5UM8 - chains L and H of the 6 polymer chains in the assembly; structure by X-ray diffraction, 3.94 A resolution.

[Chain L]
Name: Fab PGT124 light chain
Source organism: Homo sapiens
Notes: antibody fragment or engineered binder
Chain sequence (214 residues; numbered 6 to 213 plus 6 insertion-coded residues; the number before each row is that of its first residue; a row labelled like 67A-67C holds insertion residues (67A, then the next letters in order)):
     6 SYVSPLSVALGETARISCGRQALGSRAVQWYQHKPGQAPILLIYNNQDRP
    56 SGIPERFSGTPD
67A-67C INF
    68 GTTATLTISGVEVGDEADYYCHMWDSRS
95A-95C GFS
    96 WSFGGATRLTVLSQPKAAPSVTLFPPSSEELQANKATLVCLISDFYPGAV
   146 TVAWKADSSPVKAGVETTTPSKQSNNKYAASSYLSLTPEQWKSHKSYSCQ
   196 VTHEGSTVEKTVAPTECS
Unresolved in the structure: 211-213
Disulfide bonds: Cys23-Cys88, Cys135-Cys194

[Chain H]
Name: Fab PGT124 heavy chain
Source organism: Homo sapiens
Notes: antibody fragment or engineered binder
Chain sequence (236 residues; numbered 1 to 215 plus 21 insertion-coded residues; the number before each row is that of its first residue; a row labelled like 82A-82C holds insertion residues (82A, then the next letters in order)):
     1 QVQLQESGPGLVRPSETLSVTCIVSGGSISNYYWTWIRQSPGKGLEWIGY
    51 ISDRETTTYNPSLNSRAVISRDTSKNQLSLQL
82A-82C RSV
    83 TTADTAIYFCATARRGQR
100A-100R IYGVVSFGEFFYYYYMDV
   101 WGKGTAVTVSSASTKGPSVFPLAPSSKSTSGGTAALGCLVKDYFPEPVTV
   151 SWNSGALTSGVHTFPAVLQSSGLYSLSSVVTVPSSSLGTQTYICNVNHKP
   201 SNTKVDKKVEPKSCD
Unresolved in the structure: 127, 215
Disulfide bonds: Cys22-Cys92, Cys138-Cys194

[Interface between chain L and chain H]
Contacting residue pairs (79):
  Tyr7(L) - Gly42(H)
  Ser30(L) - Tyr100B(H)
  Ser30(L) - Phe100K(H)
  Arg31(L) - Arg100(H)  hydrogen bond (backbone-side chain)
  Ala32(L) - Tyr100M(H)  hydrophobic
  Gln34(L) - Tyr100M(H)
  Gln34(L) - Tyr100N(H)
  Gln34(L) - Tyr100O(H)
  Tyr36(L) - Tyr100O(H)
  Tyr36(L) - Met100P(H)  hydrogen bond
  Tyr36(L) - Trp101(H)  hydrophobic
  Gln42(L) - Phe91(H)
  Ala43(L) - Gly102(H)
  Pro44(L) - Phe91(H)
  Pro44(L) - Trp101(H)  hydrogen bond (backbone-side chain)
  Leu46(L) - Met100P(H)
  Leu46(L) - Asp100Q(H)
  Tyr49(L) - Tyr100M(H)
  Tyr49(L) - Tyr100O(H)
  Asn50(L) - Tyr100M(H)  hydrogen bond
  Asp67(L) - Arg100(H)  salt bridge
  Tyr87(L) - Gly44(H)
  Tyr87(L) - Leu45(H)  hydrophobic
  His89(L) - Trp47(H)
  Trp91(L) - Trp47(H)  hydrophobic
  Trp91(L) - Phe100K(H)  hydrophobic
  Trp91(L) - Tyr100L(H)
  Trp91(L) - Tyr100M(H)  hydrophobic
  Trp91(L) - Tyr100N(H)
  Asp92(L) - Phe100K(H)
  Ser93(L) - Tyr100B(H)
  Ser93(L) - Phe100K(H)
  Phe95B(L) - Tyr50(H)
  Trp96(L) - Trp47(H)
  Trp96(L) - Gly49(H)
  Trp96(L) - Tyr50(H)  hydrophobic
  Trp96(L) - Tyr59(H)
  Trp96(L) - Asn60(H)
  Trp96(L) - Pro61(H)
  Phe98(L) - Leu45(H)  hydrophobic
  Phe98(L) - Trp47(H)  hydrophobic
  Phe119(L) - Leu122(H)  hydrophobic
  Phe119(L) - Ala123(H)
  Phe119(L) - Ser125(H)
  Phe119(L) - Ala135(H)
  Phe119(L) - Leu136(H)  hydrophobic
  Phe119(L) - Gly137(H)
  Ser122(L) - Phe120(H)
  Ser122(L) - Pro121(H)
  Glu124(L) - Pro121(H)
  Glu125(L) - Phe120(H)
  Glu125(L) - Lys141(H)  salt bridge
  Lys130(L) - Lys141(H)
  Lys130(L) - Asp142(H)  salt bridge
  Thr132(L) - Lys141(H)  hydrogen bond
  Val134(L) - Leu139(H)  hydrophobic
  Val134(L) - Ser177(H)
  Leu136(L) - Phe164(H)  hydrophobic
  Leu136(L) - Ser177(H)
  Leu136(L) - Val179(H)  hydrophobic
  Ile137(L) - Phe164(H)
  Ser138(L) - His162(H)
  Ser138(L) - Phe164(H)
  Glu161(L) - Val167(H)
  Glu161(L) - Gln169(H)
  Glu161(L) - Ser170(H)  hydrogen bond (side chain-backbone)
  Thr163(L) - Pro165(H)
  Thr163(L) - Val167(H)
  Ser166(L) - Pro165(H)
  Gln168(L) - His162(H)
  Ala174(L) - His162(H)
  Ala175(L) - Phe164(H)
  Ser176(L) - Phe164(H)
  Ser176(L) - Pro165(H)  hydrogen bond (side chain-backbone)
  Tyr178(L) - Val167(H)  hydrophobic
  Tyr178(L) - Ser175(H)  hydrogen bond (side chain-backbone)
  Tyr178(L) - Leu176(H)
  Tyr178(L) - Ser177(H)  hydrogen bond
  Ser180(L) - Gln169(H)
Other interface residues (no listed pair), chain L (47 interface residues in all): His38, Ser95C, Thr117, Leu118, Pro120, Thr162, Thr210
Other interface residues (no listed pair), chain H (48 interface residues in all): Ile37, Gln39, Thr58, Ala166, Leu168, Cys214

[Overview]
47 residues of chain L and 48 residues of chain H are in contact; the contacts include 9 hydrogen bonds and 3
salt bridges. Polar contacts include Asp67(L)-Arg100(H), Glu125(L)-Lys141(H) and Lys130(L)-Asp142(H).
Chain L is Fab PGT124 light chain and chain H is Fab PGT124 heavy chain, both from Homo sapiens; the
structure, Crystal structure of HIV-1 envelope trimer 16055 NFL TD CC (T569G) in complex with Fabs 35022 ...,
was determined by X-ray diffraction.
